6TVD - chains A and B of the 6 polymer chains in the assembly; structure by X-ray diffraction, 2.70 A resolution.

[Chain A]
Protein: Hemagglutinin HA1
Organism: Influenza A virus
UniProt: A0A0A7HR51 (A0A0A7HR51_9INFA); residues 1-323 here correspond to UniProt positions 10-332 (UniProt number = residue number + 9)
Amino-acid sequence (325 residues; row label = number of the first residue in the row; numbers below 1 keep their minus sign (Asp-1 is residue -1)):
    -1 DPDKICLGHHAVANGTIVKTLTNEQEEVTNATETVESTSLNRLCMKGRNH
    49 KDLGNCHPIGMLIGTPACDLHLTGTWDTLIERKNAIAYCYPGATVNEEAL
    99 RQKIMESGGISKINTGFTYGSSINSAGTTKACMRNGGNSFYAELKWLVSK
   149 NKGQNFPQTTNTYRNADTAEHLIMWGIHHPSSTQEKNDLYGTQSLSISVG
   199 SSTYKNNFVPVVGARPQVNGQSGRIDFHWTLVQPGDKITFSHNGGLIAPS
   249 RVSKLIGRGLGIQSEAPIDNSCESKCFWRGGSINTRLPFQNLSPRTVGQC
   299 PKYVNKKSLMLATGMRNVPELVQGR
Disordered / not traced: 319-323
Sequence notes: expression tag (-1 to 0); conflict Gln219 (Leu228 in A0A0A7HR51)
Disulfides: Cys42-Cys270, Cys54-Cys66, Cys87-Cys130, Cys274-Cys298
Glycans and other covalent adducts: N-acetylglucosamine (NAG) linked to Asn28
Metal / ion sites: Ca2+: Glu104 (together with N-acetylglucosamine) (shared with Glu64(B) of chain B; 1 residue of chain H)

[Chain B]
Protein: Hemagglutinin HA2
Organism: Influenza A virus
UniProt: A0A0A7HR51 (A0A0A7HR51_9INFA); residues 1-176 here correspond to UniProt positions 333-508 (UniProt number = residue number + 332)
Amino-acid sequence (177 residues; numbered 1 to 177; the number before each row is that of its first residue):
     1 GLFGAIAGFIENGWEGMVDGWYGFRHQNAQGTGQAADYKSTQAAIDQITG
    51 KLNRIIKKTNTEFESIESEFSEIDHQIGNVINWTKDSITDIWTYQAELLV
   101 AMENQHTIDMADSEMLNLYERVRKQLRQNAEEDGKGCFEIYHACDDSCME
   151 SIRNNTYDHSQYREEALLNRLNINPVK
Disordered / not traced: 173-177
Sequence notes: expression tag (177)
Disulfides: Cys144-Cys148
Glycans and other covalent adducts: N-acetylglucosamine (NAG) linked to Asn82
Metal / ion sites: Ca2+: Glu64 (together with N-acetylglucosamine) (shared with Glu104(A) of chain A; 1 residue of chain H)

[How chain A and chain B interact]
Contacting residue pairs (135):
  Pro0(A) with Ile140(B)
  Asp1(A) with Gln27(B); Asn28(B); Glu139(B); Ile140(B), hydrogen bond (backbone-backbone); His142(B); Ala143(B); Cys144(B), hydrogen bond (side chain-backbone)
  Lys2(A) with His26(B); Gln27(B), hydrogen bond (backbone-backbone); Cys137(B); Phe138(B); Met149(B)
  Ile3(A) with Arg25(B); His26(B); Cys137(B); Phe138(B), hydrogen bond (backbone-backbone); Ile152(B), hydrophobic
  Cys4(A) with Trp14(B); Phe24(B); Arg25(B), hydrogen bond (backbone-backbone); Gly136(B); Cys137(B), disulfide
  Leu5(A) with Ile10(B); Trp14(B); Gly23(B); Phe24(B), hydrophobic; Tyr119(B), hydrophobic; Val122(B), hydrophobic; Gly136(B), hydrogen bond (backbone-backbone)
  Gly6(A) with Trp14(B); Met17(B); Tyr22(B); Gly23(B), hydrogen bond (backbone-backbone); Met115(B)
  His7(A) with Ile6(B); Ile10(B); Asn12(B); Gly13(B); Trp14(B), hydrogen bond (backbone-backbone); Met17(B); Trp21(B); Met115(B)
  His8(A) with Gly13(B); Trp14(B); Met17(B); Gly20(B); Trp21(B), hydrogen bond (backbone-backbone)
  Ala9(A) with Gly13(B); Trp14(B); Glu15(B)
  Ala11(A) with Glu15(B)
  Val16(A) with Asn104(B)
  Lys17(A) with Ala101(B); Asn104(B), hydrogen bond (backbone-side chain)
  Thr18(A) with Ala101(B); Gln105(B), hydrogen bond; Ile108(B)
  Leu19(A) with Ala101(B); Met102(B); Gln105(B)
  Thr20(A) with Gln105(B), hydrogen bond
  Glu24(A) with Ile108(B)
  Val26(A) with Ile108(B), hydrophobic
  Glu79(A) with Phe70(B)
  Arg80(A) with Phe70(B)
  Lys81(A) with Phe70(B)
  Glu96(A) with Ser68(B); Ser71(B); Ile73(B)
  Glu104(A) with Glu64(B)
  Arg256(A) with Glu64(B), salt bridge
  Gly257(A) with Glu64(B)
  Leu258(A) with Glu62(B)
  Gln261(A) with Glu67(B); Ser68(B), hydrogen bond; Glu69(B), hydrogen bond (side chain-backbone); Phe70(B)
  Ser262(A) with Phe70(B)
  Lys273(A) with Lys58(B)
  Arg277(A) with Glu69(B), hydrogen bond (side chain-backbone); Phe70(B)
  Arg284(A) with Ile56(B); Lys57(B)
  Pro286(A) with Ile55(B); Lys57(B)
  Phe287(A) with Trp92(B), hydrophobic; Ala96(B), hydrophobic
  Arg293(A) with Glu67(B), salt bridge; Ser68(B); Glu69(B), salt bridge
  Val295(A) with Phe63(B); Ser65(B)
  Gly296(A) with Thr61(B); Glu62(B); Phe63(B), hydrogen bond (backbone-backbone)
  Gln297(A) with Lys58(B), hydrogen bond (backbone-side chain); Asn60(B); Thr61(B); Glu62(B)
  Pro299(A) with Lys58(B)
  Lys300(A) with Thr59(B); Phe63(B); Trp92(B)
  Tyr301(A) with Thr89(B)
  Val302(A) with Trp92(B); Thr93(B)
  Asn303(A) with Thr93(B)
  Lys304(A) with Glu97(B)
  Leu307(A) with Ala96(B); Glu97(B); Val100(B), hydrophobic
  Met308(A) with Asn104(B), hydrogen bond (backbone-side chain)
  Leu309(A) with Leu52(B), hydrophobic; Asn104(B)
  Ala310(A) with Asn104(B), hydrogen bond (backbone-side chain); Thr107(B)
  Thr311(A) with Trp21(B); Ile48(B)
  Gly312(A) with Trp21(B); Thr107(B)
  Met313(A) with Ile6(B), hydrophobic; Trp21(B); Tyr22(B), hydrophobic; Ala111(B), hydrophobic
  Arg314(A) with Ile108(B)
  Val316(A) with Ala7(B), hydrophobic; Glu11(B); Asn12(B); Gly13(B), hydrogen bond (backbone-backbone)
  Pro317(A) with Glu15(B)
  Glu318(A) with Asn12(B); Gly13(B); Trp14(B); Glu15(B), hydrogen bond (backbone-side chain)
Also at the interface, not in a pair above, chain A (64 interface residues in all): Val10, Thr32, Arg99, Gln100, Glu263, Thr283, Leu285, Pro292, Thr294, Cys298
Also at the interface, not in a pair above, chain B (71 interface residues in all): Gly1, Gly16, Ala29, Ile66, Lys85, Asp90, Glu103, Leu118
Cross-chain cystine bridges: Cys4(A)-Cys137(B)

[In short]
The interface between chain A and chain B involves 64 residues on one side and 71 on the other; the contacts
include 1 disulfide bond, 21 hydrogen bonds and 3 salt bridges. Polar pairs include Arg256(A)-Glu64(B),
Arg293(A)-Glu67(B) and Arg293(A)-Glu69(B). Covalently linked N-acetylglucosamine: at Asn28(A).
Here chain A is Hemagglutinin HA1 and chain B is Hemagglutinin HA2, both from Influenza A virus. Entry 6TVD
(Crystal structure of the haemagglutinin from a H10N7 seal influenza virus isolated in Germany in complex ...)
was determined by X-ray diffraction, deposited together with 6TJW, 6TJY, 6TVA, 6TVB, 6TVC, 6TVF and 9 further
entries.
